PDB entry 6N7S | electron microscopy, 4.60 A resolution (low resolution: residue-level contacts below are approximate; hydrogen-bond / salt-bridge calls are withheld) | chains E and F of the 7 polymer chains in the assembly

[Chain E (and F)]
Molecule: DNA primase/helicase
Organism: Enterobacteria phage T7
Notes: EC 2.7.7.-, 3.6.4.12; chain F of this document is another copy of the same molecule, construct and numbering; everything in this record applies to it too
Reference sequence: P03692 (PRIM_BPT7); numbering as in UniProt (aligned over 1-566)
Amino-acid sequence (566 residues; each row starts with the number of its first residue):
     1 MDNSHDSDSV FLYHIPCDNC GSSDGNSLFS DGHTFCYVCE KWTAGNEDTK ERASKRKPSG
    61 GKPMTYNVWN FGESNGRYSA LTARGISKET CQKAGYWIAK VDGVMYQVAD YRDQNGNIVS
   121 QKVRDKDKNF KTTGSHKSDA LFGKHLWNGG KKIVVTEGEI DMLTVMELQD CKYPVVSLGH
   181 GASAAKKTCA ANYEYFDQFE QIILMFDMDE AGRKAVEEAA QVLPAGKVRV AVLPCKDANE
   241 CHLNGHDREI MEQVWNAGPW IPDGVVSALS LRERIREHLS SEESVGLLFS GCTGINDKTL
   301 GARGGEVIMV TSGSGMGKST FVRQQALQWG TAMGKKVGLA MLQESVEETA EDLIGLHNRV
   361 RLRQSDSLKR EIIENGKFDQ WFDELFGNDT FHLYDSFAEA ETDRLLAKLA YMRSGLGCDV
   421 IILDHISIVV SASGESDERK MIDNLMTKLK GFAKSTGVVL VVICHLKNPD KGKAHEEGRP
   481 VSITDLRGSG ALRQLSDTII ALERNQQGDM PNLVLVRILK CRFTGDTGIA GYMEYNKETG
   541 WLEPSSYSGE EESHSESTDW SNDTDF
Not modelled in the structure: 1-262, 281-284, 374-376, 396-403, 430-438, 546-566 (chain F: 1-263, 281-284, 374-376, 396-403, 430-438, 546-566)
Sequence notes: engineered mutation Gln343 (Glu in P03692)
Metal / ion sites: Mg2+: Gln343 (together with dTTP)
Ligand contacts: dTTP (TTP): Gly313, Ser314, Gly315, Met316, Gly317, Lys318, Ser319, Thr320, Gln343, Asp424, His465, Leu502, Arg504, Pro511, Asn512, Val514, Tyr535
Swiss-Prot annotation at these positions:
  - zinc finger: Cys17 to Cys39 (C4-like)
  - region: Glu550 to Phe566 (Binding to viral DNA polymerase)
  - binding site (Zn(2+)): Cys17, Cys20, Cys36, Cys39
  - binding site (Mg(2+)): Glu157, Asp207, Asp237
  - binding site (ATP): Ser312 to Ser319
  - site (dTTP/dATP binding): Arg361, His465, Arg504, Arg522, Tyr535
Reported in the primary citation:
  - mutagenesis - E343Q: abolished catalytic activity (citing earlier work)
  - mutagenesis - E343Q: increased binding to the 25-nt DNA strand (citing earlier work)
  - specificity-determining residues: His33 (citing earlier work)

[How chain E and chain F interact]
Residue-residue contacts (40; chain E residue first):
  Asp263(E) - Tyr411(F)
  Gly264(E) - Tyr394(F)
  Gly264(E) - Lys408(F)
  Val265(E) - Leu393(F)
  Val265(E) - Tyr394(F)
  Val265(E) - Lys408(F)
  Val265(E) - Tyr411(F)
  Val265(E) - Met412(F)
  Val265(E) - Leu416(F)
  Val266(E) - His392(F)
  Val266(E) - Leu393(F)
  Ser267(E) - His392(F)
  Ala268(E) - Phe382(F)
  Ala268(E) - Phe386(F)
  Ala268(E) - Phe391(F)
  Ala268(E) - Leu393(F)
  Leu269(E) - Phe382(F)
  Leu269(E) - Asp383(F)
  Leu269(E) - Phe386(F)
  Leu271(E) - Phe382(F)
  Arg272(E) - Asp379(F)
  Arg272(E) - Phe382(F)
  Ile275(E) - Ala350(F)
  Ile275(E) - Phe378(F)
  Arg276(E) - Ile373(F)
  Arg276(E) - Asp379(F)
  Leu279(E) - Glu351(F)
  Leu279(E) - Lys369(F)
  Leu279(E) - Phe378(F)
  Val285(E) - Asp366(F)
  Ser482(E) - Glu477(F)
  Arg493(E) - Asn468(F)
  Arg517(E) - Gln507(F)
  Phe523(E) - Glu348(F)
  Phe523(E) - Gln364(F)
  Thr524(E) - Lys537(F)
  Asp526(E) - Pro511(F)
  Asp526(E) - Asn512(F)
  Asp526(E) - Lys537(F)
  Thr527(E) - Gln506(F)
Also at the interface, not in a pair above, chain E (27 interface residues in all): His278, Ser280, Leu300, Thr484, Gly490, Leu519, Gly528
Also at the interface, not in a pair above, chain F (34 interface residues in all): Val346, Glu347, Arg363, Gly387, Leu409, Pro469, Ala474

[Overview]
27 residues of chain E and 34 residues of chain F are in contact. Bound to chain E: dTTP. From UniProt: 4
Zn2+-binding residues, 3 Mg2+-binding residues and 8 ATP-binding residues on chain E. From the paper: E343Q of
chain E abolishes catalytic activity; the specificity determinant His33(E).
Chain E and chain F are both DNA primase/helicase (Enterobacteria phage T7); the structure, Structure of
bacteriophage T7 E343Q mutant gp4 helicase-primase in complex with ssDNA, dTTP, AC dinucleotide and ..., was
determined by electron microscopy, deposited together with 6N7I, 6N7N, 6N7T, 6N7V, 6N7W, 6N9U and 3 further
entries.
